7YG7 - chains J and U of the 12 polymer chains in the assembly; structure by electron microscopy, 3.70 A resolution.

[Chain J]
Protein: Nucleoprotein
Organism: Sprivivirus cyprinus
Amino-acid sequence (414 residues; row label = number of the first residue in the row):
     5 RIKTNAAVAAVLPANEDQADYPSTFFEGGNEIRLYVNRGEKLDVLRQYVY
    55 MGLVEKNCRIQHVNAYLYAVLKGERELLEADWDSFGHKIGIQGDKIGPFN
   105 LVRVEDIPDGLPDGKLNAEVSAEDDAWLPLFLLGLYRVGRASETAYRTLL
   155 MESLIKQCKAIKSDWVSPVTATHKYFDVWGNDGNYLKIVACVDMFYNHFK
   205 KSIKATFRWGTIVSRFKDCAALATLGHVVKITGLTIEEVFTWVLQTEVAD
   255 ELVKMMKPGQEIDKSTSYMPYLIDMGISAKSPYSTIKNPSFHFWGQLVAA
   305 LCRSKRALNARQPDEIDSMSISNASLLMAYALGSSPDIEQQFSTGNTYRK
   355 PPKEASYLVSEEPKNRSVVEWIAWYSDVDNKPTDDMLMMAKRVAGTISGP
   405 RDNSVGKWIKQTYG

[Chain U]
Molecule: 99-nt RNA strand
Organism: Trichoplusia ni
Sequence (99 nucleotides; each row starts with the number of its first residue):
     1 UUUUUUUUUUUUUUUUUUUUUUUUUUUUUUUUUUUUUUUUUUUUUUUUUU
    51 UUUUUUUUUUUUUUUUUUUUUUUUUUUUUUUUUUUUUUUUUUUUUUUUU

[How chain J and chain U interact]
Contacting residue pairs - 31 pairs, chain J then chain U:
  Arg141(J) - U62(U)  salt bridge to the phosphate
  Arg141(J) - U63(U)  salt bridge to the phosphate
  Tyr150(J) - U60(U)  sugar contact
  Tyr150(J) - U61(U)  phosphate contact
  Tyr150(J) - U62(U)  hydrogen bond to the phosphate
  Lys160(J) - U63(U)  base contact
  Arg212(J) - U63(U)  sugar contact
  Trp213(J) - U63(U)  sugar contact
  Ile216(J) - U62(U)  base contact
  Ile216(J) - U63(U)  sugar contact
  Val217(J) - U62(U)  base contact
  Asp222(J) - U56(U)  sugar contact
  Asp222(J) - U57(U)  sugar contact
  Asp222(J) - U58(U)  phosphate contact
  Cys223(J) - U58(U)  phosphate contact
  Ala224(J) - U58(U)  phosphate contact
  Lys284(J) - U56(U)  salt bridge to the phosphate
  Lys284(J) - U57(U)  salt bridge to the phosphate
  Ser288(J) - U57(U)  sugar contact
  Ser288(J) - U58(U)  phosphate contact
  Thr289(J) - U58(U)  hydrogen bond to the phosphate
  Ile290(J) - U57(U)  sugar contact
  Ile290(J) - U58(U)  base contact
  His296(J) - U59(U)  salt bridge to the phosphate
  Arg310(J) - U59(U)  salt bridge to the phosphate
  Asn313(J) - U59(U)  sugar contact
  Arg315(J) - U58(U)  sugar contact
  Arg315(J) - U59(U)  phosphate contact
  Arg405(J) - U59(U)  sugar contact
  Arg405(J) - U60(U)  sugar contact
  Arg405(J) - U61(U)  salt bridge to the phosphate
Also at the interface, not in a pair above, chain J (24 interface residues in all): Leu153, Ala209, Thr210, Ser285, Ala314

[Summary]
The interface between chain J and chain U involves 24 residues on one side and 8 on the other, with 2 hydrogen
bonds and 7 salt bridges. Polar pairs include Tyr150(J)-U62(U), Thr289(J)-U58(U) and Arg141(J)-U62(U).
Here chain J is Nucleoprotein (Sprivivirus cyprinus) and chain U is a 99-nt RNA strand (Trichoplusia ni).
Entry 7YG7 (Structure of the Spring Viraemia of Carp Virus ribonucleoprotein Complex) was determined by
electron microscopy (same publication as 7XPN).
